1U49 - chains B and A of the 3 polymer chains in the assembly; structure by X-ray diffraction, 2.15 A resolution.

Chain B:
Molecule: DNA primer strand
Sequence (11 nucleotides; row label = number of the first residue in the row):
    19 GCCTGACTCG A
Disordered / not traced: 19

Chain A:
Name: DNA polymerase I
Source organism: Geobacillus stearothermophilus
Notes: EC 2.7.7.7; fragment: analogous to the E. coli klenow fragment
UniProt: P52026 (DPO1_BACST); residues 304-876 here = UniProt positions 304-876
Sequence (580 residues; row label = number of the first residue in the row):
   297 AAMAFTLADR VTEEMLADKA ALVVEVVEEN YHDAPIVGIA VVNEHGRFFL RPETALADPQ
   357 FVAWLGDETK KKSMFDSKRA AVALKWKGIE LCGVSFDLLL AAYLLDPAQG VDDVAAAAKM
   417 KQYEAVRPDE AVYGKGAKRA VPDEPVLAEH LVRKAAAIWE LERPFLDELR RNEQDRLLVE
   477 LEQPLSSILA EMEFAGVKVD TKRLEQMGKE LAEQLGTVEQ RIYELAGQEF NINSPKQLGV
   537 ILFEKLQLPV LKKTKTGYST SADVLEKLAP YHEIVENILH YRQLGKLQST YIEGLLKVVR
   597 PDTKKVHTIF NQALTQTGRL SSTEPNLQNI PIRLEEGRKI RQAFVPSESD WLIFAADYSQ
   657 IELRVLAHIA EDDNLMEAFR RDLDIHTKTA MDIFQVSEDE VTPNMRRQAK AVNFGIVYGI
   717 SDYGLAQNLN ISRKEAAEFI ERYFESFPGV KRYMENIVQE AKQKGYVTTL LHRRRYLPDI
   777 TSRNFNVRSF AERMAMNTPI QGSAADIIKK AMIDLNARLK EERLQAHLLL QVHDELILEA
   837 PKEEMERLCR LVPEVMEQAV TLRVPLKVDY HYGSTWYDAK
Bound ions: Mg2+: Asp-653, Tyr-654, Asp-830

Chain B / chain A interface:
Contacting residue pairs (31; chain B residue first):
  DC21(B) / Lys-431(A)  salt bridge to the phosphate
  DG23(B) / Thr-552(A)  phosphate contact
  DA24(B) / Pro-531(A)  phosphate contact
  DA24(B) / Thr-550(A)  phosphate contact
  DA24(B) / Lys-551(A)  hydrogen bond to the phosphate
  DA24(B) / Thr-552(A)  hydrogen bond to the phosphate
  DC25(B) / Thr-550(A)  phosphate contact
  DC25(B) / Ser-555(A)  phosphate contact
  DC25(B) / Thr-556(A)  hydrogen bond to the phosphate
  DC25(B) / Ser-557(A)  phosphate contact
  DC25(B) / Arg-578(A)  hydrogen bond to the phosphate
  DT26(B) / Ser-557(A)  phosphate contact
  DT26(B) / Ala-558(A)  hydrogen bond to the phosphate
  DT26(B) / Arg-578(A)  salt bridge to the phosphate
  DT26(B) / Lys-582(A)  hydrogen bond to the base
  DC27(B) / Lys-582(A)  sugar contact
  DC27(B) / Tyr-587(A)  hydrogen bond to the sugar
  DC27(B) / Asn-625(A)  hydrogen bond to the base
  DC27(B) / Pro-627(A)  phosphate contact
  DG28(B) / Gln-624(A)  sugar contact
  DG28(B) / Asn-625(A)  sugar contact
  DG28(B) / Ile-626(A)  sugar contact
  DG28(B) / Pro-627(A)  phosphate contact
  DG28(B) / Ile-628(A)  hydrogen bond to the phosphate
  DG28(B) / Arg-629(A)  salt bridge to the phosphate
  DA29(B) / Arg-615(A)  hydrogen bond to the base
  DA29(B) / Ile-628(A)  phosphate contact
  DA29(B) / Arg-629(A)  salt bridge to the phosphate
  DA29(B) / Val-828(A)  phosphate contact
  DA29(B) / His-829(A)  sugar contact
  DA29(B) / Asp-830(A)  hydrogen bond to the phosphate
Also at the interface, not in a pair above, chain A (28 interface residues in all): Tyr-554, Gln-579, Leu-630, Arg-637, Tyr-714, Glu-831

Summary:
The interface between chain B and chain A involves 8 residues on one side and 28 on the other; the contacts
include 11 hydrogen bonds and 4 salt bridges. Polar contacts include DT26(B)/Lys-582(A), DC27(B)/Asn-625(A)
and DA29(B)/Arg-615(A).
Chain B is DNA primer strand and chain A is DNA polymerase I (Geobacillus stearothermophilus); the structure,
Adenine-8oxoguanine mismatch at the polymerase active site, was determined by X-ray diffraction, deposited
together with 1U45, 1U47, 1U48 and 1U4B.
